PDB entry 4CQX | X-ray diffraction, 2.30 A resolution | chains B and F of the 6 polymer chains in the assembly

[Chain B (and F)]
Name: Haemagglutinin HA2
Organism: Influenza A virus (A/TURKEY/TURKEY/1/2005(H5N1))
Notes: fragment: ha2 of trypsin released ectodomain, residues 347-512; chain F of this document is another copy of the same molecule, construct and numbering; everything in this record applies to it too
Reference sequence: Q207Z6 (Q207Z6_9INFA); residues 1-166 here correspond to UniProt positions 347-512 (UniProt number = residue number + 346)
Sequence (166 residues; numbered 1 to 166; the number before each row is that of its first residue):
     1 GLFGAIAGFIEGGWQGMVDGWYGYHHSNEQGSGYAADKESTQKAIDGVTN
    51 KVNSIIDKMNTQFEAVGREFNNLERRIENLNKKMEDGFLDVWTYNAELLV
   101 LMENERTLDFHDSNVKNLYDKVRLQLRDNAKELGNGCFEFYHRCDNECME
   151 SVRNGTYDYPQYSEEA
Not modelled in the structure: 164-166
Disulfide bonds: C144-C148

[Chain B / chain F interface]
Pairs across the interface (41; chain B residue first):
  F3(B) with L2(F); F3(F), hydrophobic
  K43(B) with G1(F)
  K58(B) with Y94(F); E97(F), salt bridge; L101(F)
  M59(B) with Y94(F), hydrophobic
  T61(B) with D90(F)
  R68(B) with R76(F); N79(F), hydrogen bond; L80(F); K83(F)
  E69(B) with R76(F), hydrogen bond (backbone-side chain)
  F70(B) with R76(F)
  E74(B) with R76(F), salt bridge
  N81(B) with L80(F)
  M84(B) with M84(F), hydrophobic
  F88(B) with M84(F); G87(F); F88(F)
  V91(B) with V91(F), hydrophobic
  W92(B) with V91(F), hydrophobic; Y94(F), hydrophobic
  N95(B) with Y94(F)
  L99(B) with Y94(F)
  M102(B) with M102(F), hydrophobic
  E103(B) with M102(F)
  R106(B) with E105(F), salt bridge; R106(F); D109(F), salt bridge
  S113(B) with L2(F), hydrogen bond (side chain-backbone)
  K116(B) with K116(F)
  N117(B) with G1(F), hydrogen bond (side chain-backbone); L2(F); G4(F)
  R123(B) with E132(F), salt bridge
  L124(B) with F9(F), hydrophobic; G134(F)
  R127(B) with K131(F); E132(F), hydrogen bond (side chain-backbone); L133(F)
Also at the interface, not in a pair above, chain B (30 interface residues in all): F63, I77, L80, D109, F110
Also at the interface, not in a pair above, chain F (29 interface residues in all): I77, N95, L98

[Overview]
30 residues of chain B and 29 residues of chain F are in contact; the contacts include 5 hydrogen bonds and 5
salt bridges. Among the polar pairs are K58(B)-E97(F), E74(B)-R76(F) and R106(B)-E105(F).
Both chains are Haemagglutinin HA2 (Influenza A virus (A/TURKEY/TURKEY/1/2005(H5N1))). Entry 4CQX (H5 (tyTy)
Del133/Ile155Thr Mutant Haemagglutinin in Complex with Human Receptor Analogue 6'SLN) was determined by X-ray
diffraction together with 4CQP, 4CQQ, 4CQR, 4CQS, 4CQU, 4CQV and 5 further entries from the same study.
